Entry 8U7U (electron microscopy, 2.16 A resolution); this record covers chains I and J of the 28 polymer chains in the assembly.

# Chain I
Name: Proteasome subunit beta type-2
From: Saccharomyces cerevisiae S288C
Notes: EC 3.4.25.1
Reference sequence: P25043 (PSB2_YEAST); residues 1-261 here = UniProt positions 1-261
Sequence (261 residues; each row starts with the number of its first residue):
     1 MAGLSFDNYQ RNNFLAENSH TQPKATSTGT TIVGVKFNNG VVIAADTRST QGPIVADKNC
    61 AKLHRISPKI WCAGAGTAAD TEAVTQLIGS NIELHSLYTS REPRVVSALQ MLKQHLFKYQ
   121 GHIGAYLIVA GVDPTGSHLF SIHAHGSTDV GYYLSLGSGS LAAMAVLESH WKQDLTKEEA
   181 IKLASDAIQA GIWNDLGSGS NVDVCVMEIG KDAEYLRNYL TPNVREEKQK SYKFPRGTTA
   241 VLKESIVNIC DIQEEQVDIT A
Not modelled in the structure: 1-29, 250-261
UniProt features mapped onto this chain:
  - active site: Thr30 (Nucleophile)

# Chain J
Name: Proteasome subunit beta type-3
From: Saccharomyces cerevisiae S288C
Notes: EC 3.4.25.1
Reference sequence: P25451 (PSB3_YEAST); residue numbers follow UniProt; this construct covers 1-204
Sequence (204 residues; numbered 1 to 204; the number before each row is that of its first residue):
     1 MSDPSSINGG IVVAMTGKDC VAIACDLRLG SQSLGVSNKF EKIFHYGHVF LGITGLATDV
    61 TTLNEMFRYK TNLYKLKEER AIEPETFTQL VSSSLYERRF GPYFVGPVVA GINSKSGKPF
   121 IAGFDLIGCI DEAKDFIVSG TASDQLFGMC ESLYEPNLEP EDLFETISQA LLNAADRDAL
   181 SGWGAVVYII KKDEVVKRYL KMRQ
Not modelled in the structure: 1-4, 124-130, 204
UniProt features mapped onto this chain:
  - modified residue: Ser31 (Phosphoserine)
  - cross-link: Lys70 (Glycyl lysine isopeptide (Lys-Gly) (interchain with G-Cter in ubiquitin))

# Interface between chain I and chain J
Pairs across the interface (53; chain I residue first):
  Ile54(I) - Asp144(J)
  Ile54(I) - Phe147(J)  hydrophobic
  Lys58(I) - Glu151(J)  salt bridge
  Ala79(I) - Tyr96(J)
  Asp80(I) - Tyr96(J)  hydrogen bond
  Asp80(I) - Arg99(J)  salt bridge
  Ala83(I) - Tyr96(J)
  His122(I) - Arg99(J)
  Ile123(I) - Tyr96(J)
  Arg225(I) - Glu151(J)  salt bridge
  Lys228(I) - Glu151(J)
  Lys228(I) - Ser152(J)  hydrogen bond (side chain-backbone)
  Lys228(I) - Tyr154(J)  hydrogen bond (side chain-backbone)
  Ser231(I) - Glu155(J)  hydrogen bond
  Tyr232(I) - Ser152(J)
  Tyr232(I) - Leu153(J)  hydrophobic
  Tyr232(I) - Glu155(J)
  Lys233(I) - Glu155(J)  salt bridge
  Lys233(I) - Leu158(J)
  Phe234(I) - Leu153(J)  hydrophobic
  Phe234(I) - Gln169(J)
  Arg236(I) - Glu161(J)  salt bridge
  Arg236(I) - Asp162(J)  salt bridge
  Gly237(I) - Glu165(J)  hydrogen bond (backbone-side chain)
  Thr238(I) - Glu165(J)  hydrogen bond
  Thr239(I) - Glu165(J)  hydrogen bond
  Thr239(I) - Ser168(J)
  Thr239(I) - Gln169(J)  hydrogen bond
  Thr239(I) - Leu200(J)
  Ala240(I) - Leu200(J)
  Ala240(I) - Lys201(J)
  Val241(I) - Phe164(J)  hydrophobic
  Val241(I) - Tyr199(J)
  Leu242(I) - Tyr199(J)  hydrogen bond (backbone-backbone)
  Leu242(I) - Leu200(J)
  Leu242(I) - Lys201(J)
  Lys243(I) - Lys197(J)
  Lys243(I) - Arg198(J)
  Lys243(I) - Tyr199(J)  hydrogen bond (backbone-backbone)
  Glu244(I) - Lys197(J)
  Glu244(I) - Arg198(J)  salt bridge
  Ser245(I) - Val196(J)
  Ser245(I) - Lys197(J)  hydrogen bond (backbone-backbone)
  Ile246(I) - Glu194(J)
  Ile246(I) - Val195(J)
  Val247(I) - Tyr188(J)  hydrophobic
  Val247(I) - Val195(J)  hydrogen bond (backbone-backbone)
  Val247(I) - Lys197(J)
  Asn248(I) - His45(J)
  Ile249(I) - His45(J)
  Ile249(I) - Gly47(J)
  Ile249(I) - His48(J)
  Ile249(I) - Val195(J)  hydrophobic
Interface residues without a listed pair, chain I (32 interface residues in all): Val55, Ala56, Asp57, Tyr119, Pro235
Interface residues without a listed pair, chain J (34 interface residues in all): Phe50, Phe100, Ala133, Glu159, Thr166, Leu172

# Summary
Chain I and chain J form an interface of 32 and 34 residues respectively; the contacts include 12 hydrogen
bonds and 7 salt bridges. Among the polar pairs are Lys58(I)-Glu151(J), Asp80(I)-Arg99(J) and
Arg225(I)-Glu151(J). UniProt lists active-site residue Thr30(I) on chain I.
Here chain I is Proteasome subunit beta type-2 and chain J is Proteasome subunit beta type-3, both from
Saccharomyces cerevisiae S288C. Entry 8U7U (Proteasome 20S Core Particle from Beta 3 D205 deletion) was
determined by electron microscopy together with 8U6Y from the same study.
